8U3B - chains H and 2 of the 11 polymer chains in the assembly; structure by electron microscopy, 3.23 A resolution.

[Chain H]
Molecule: Nitrate/nitrite response regulator protein NarL
From: Escherichia coli
UniProt: P0AF28 (NARL_ECOLI); residue numbers follow UniProt; this construct covers 151-216
Sequence (74 residues; each row starts with the number of its first residue):
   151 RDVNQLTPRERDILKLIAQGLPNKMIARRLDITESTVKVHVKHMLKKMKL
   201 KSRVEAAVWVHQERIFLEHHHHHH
Unresolved in the structure: 217-224
Sequence notes: expression tag (217-224)
UniProt features mapped onto this chain:
  - DNA-binding region: Asn-173 to Lys-192 (H-T-H motif)
Reported in the primary citation:
  - binding site for the 69-nt DNA strand: Lys-188, Lys-192
  - mutagenesis - R178A: unchanged expression

[Chain 2]
Molecule: 69-nt DNA strand
Sequence (69 nucleotides; row label = number of the first residue in the row):
     1 CCGCTGCCGCGAATTCCGTTTCAGGGTACGCCTGATAATTTGCATTTTAA
    51 ATACCATTTATTGGTTACT

[Chain H / chain 2 interface]
Pairs across the interface - 19 pairs, chain H then chain 2:
  Gln-155(H) with DA49(2), phosphate contact; DA50(2), phosphate contact
  Leu-156(H) with DA50(2), phosphate contact
  Thr-157(H) with DA51(2), phosphate contact
  Glu-160(H) with DA51(2), phosphate contact
  Ile-182(H) with DT52(2), phosphate contact
  Thr-183(H) with DA53(2), phosphate contact; DC54(2), hydrogen bond to the phosphate
  Ser-185(H) with DC54(2), base contact; DC55(2), base contact
  Thr-186(H) with DT52(2), phosphate contact; DA53(2), hydrogen bond to the phosphate
  Lys-188(H) with DC55(2), base contact; DA56(2), hydrogen bond to the base
  Val-189(H) with DC54(2), base contact
  His-190(H) with DA51(2), sugar contact; DT52(2), salt bridge to the phosphate
  His-193(H) with DT52(2), base contact
  Lys-197(H) with DA50(2), sugar contact

[Overview]
13 residues of chain H face 8 of chain 2 across their interface, with 3 hydrogen bonds and 1 salt bridge.
Polar pairs include Lys-188(H)/DA56(2), Thr-183(H)/DC54(2) and Thr-186(H)/DA53(2). From the paper: a binding
site for the 69-nt DNA strand at Lys-188(H) and Lys-192(H); R178A of chain H leaves expression unchanged.
Chain H is Nitrate/nitrite response regulator protein NarL (Escherichia coli) and chain 2 is a 69-nt DNA
strand; the structure, Cryo-EM structure of E. coli NarL-transcription activation complex at 3.2A, was
determined by electron microscopy.
